Entry 1RZ9 (X-ray diffraction, 3.10 A resolution); this record covers chains G and D of the 7 polymer chains in the assembly.

# Chain G
Molecule: 26-nt DNA strand
Sequence (26 nucleotides; numbered 1 to 26; the number before each row is that of its first residue):
     1 CACGAGCCAG CGAGCGAGCG AACGCG

# Chain D
Name: Rep protein
From: Adeno-associated virus - 5
Notes: fragment: AAV5 Rep Nuclease Domain
UniProtKB: Q9YJC1 (Q9YJC1_9VIRU); residues 1-197 here = UniProt positions 1-197
Sequence (197 residues; each row starts with the number of its first residue):
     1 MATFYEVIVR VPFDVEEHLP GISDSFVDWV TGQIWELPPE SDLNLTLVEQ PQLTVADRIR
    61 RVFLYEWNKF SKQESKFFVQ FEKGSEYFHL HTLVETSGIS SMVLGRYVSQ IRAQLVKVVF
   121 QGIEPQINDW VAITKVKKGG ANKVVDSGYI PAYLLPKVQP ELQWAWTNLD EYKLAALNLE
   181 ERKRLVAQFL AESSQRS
Disordered / not traced: 194-197
From the paper describing this entry:
  - catalytic residues: Tyr-153
  - binding site for the 26-nt DNA strand: Met-102, Arg-106, Lys-137, Lys-138, Gly-139

# Interface between chain G and chain D
Residue-residue contacts (15; chain G residue first):
  DG18(G) / Met-102(D)  base contact
  DG18(G) / Ser-109(D)  hydrogen bond to the phosphate
  DC19(G) / Ser-101(D)  sugar contact
  DC19(G) / Met-102(D)  sugar contact
  DC19(G) / Leu-104(D)  phosphate contact
  DC19(G) / Gly-105(D)  hydrogen bond to the phosphate
  DC19(G) / Lys-135(D)  salt bridge to the phosphate
  DC19(G) / Asn-142(D)  phosphate contact
  DG20(G) / Ser-101(D)  hydrogen bond to the phosphate
  DG20(G) / Met-102(D)  phosphate contact
  DG20(G) / Gly-139(D)  base contact
  DG20(G) / Gly-140(D)  base contact
  DG20(G) / Ala-141(D)  phosphate contact
  DG20(G) / Asn-142(D)  hydrogen bond to the phosphate
  DA21(G) / Gly-139(D)  hydrogen bond to the base
Other interface residues (no listed pair), chain G (6 interface residues in all): DG16, DA17
Other interface residues (no listed pair), chain D (13 interface residues in all): Arg-106, Arg-112, Ile-133

# Overview
The interface between chain G and chain D involves 6 residues on one side and 13 on the other, with 5 hydrogen
bonds and 1 salt bridge. Among the polar pairs are DA21(G)/Gly-139(D), DG18(G)/Ser-109(D) and
DC19(G)/Gly-105(D). The paper reports the catalytic residue Tyr-153(D); a binding site for the 26-nt DNA
strand at Met-102(D), Arg-106(D) and Lys-137(D) among others.
Chain G is a 26-nt DNA strand and chain D is Rep protein (Adeno-associated virus - 5); the structure, Crystal
Structure of AAV Rep complexed with the Rep-binding sequence, was determined by X-ray diffraction (same
publication as 1UUT).
